Entry 9NHL (electron microscopy, 3.70 A resolution); this record covers chains A and D of the 8 polymer chains in the assembly.

== Chain A ==
Protein: BG505-CH505 Envelope glycoprotein gp120
Organism: Human immunodeficiency virus 1
Sequence (504 residues; each row starts with the number of its first residue; note: 15 numbers in that range are skipped by the numbering (no residue carries them; nothing is unmodelled there); numbers below 1 keep their minus sign (Met-4 is residue -4)):
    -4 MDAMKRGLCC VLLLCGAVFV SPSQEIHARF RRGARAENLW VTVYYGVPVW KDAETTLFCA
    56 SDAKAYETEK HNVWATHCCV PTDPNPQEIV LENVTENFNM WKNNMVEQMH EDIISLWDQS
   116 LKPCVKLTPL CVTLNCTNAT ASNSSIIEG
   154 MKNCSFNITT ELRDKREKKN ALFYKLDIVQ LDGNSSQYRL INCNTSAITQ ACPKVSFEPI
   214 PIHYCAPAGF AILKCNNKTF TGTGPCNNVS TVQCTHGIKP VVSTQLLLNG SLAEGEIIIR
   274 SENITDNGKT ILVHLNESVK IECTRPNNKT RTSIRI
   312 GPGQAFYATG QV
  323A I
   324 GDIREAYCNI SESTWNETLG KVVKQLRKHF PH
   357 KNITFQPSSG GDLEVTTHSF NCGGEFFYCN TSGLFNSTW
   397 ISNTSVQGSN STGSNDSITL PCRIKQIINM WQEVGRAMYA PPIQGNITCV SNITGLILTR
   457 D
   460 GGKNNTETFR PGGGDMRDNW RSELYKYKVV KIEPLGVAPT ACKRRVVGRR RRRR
Disordered / not traced: -4 to 31, 57-65, 397-411, 460-463, 506-513
Cystine bridges: Cys54-Cys73, Cys119-Cys205, Cys126-Cys196, Cys131-Cys157, Cys218-Cys247, Cys228-Cys239, Cys296-Cys331, Cys378-Cys445, Cys385-Cys418
Glycans and other covalent adducts: N-acetylglucosamine (NAG) linked to Asn88, Asn130, Asn156, Asn160, Asn197, Asn230, Asn241, Asn262, Asn289, Asn301, Asn332, Asn386, Asn442, Asn448
From the paper describing this entry:
  - post-translational modification sites: Asn88, Asn241

== Chain D ==
Protein: BG505-CH505 Transmembrane protein gp41
Organism: Human immunodeficiency virus 1
Sequence (153 residues; numbered 512 to 664; the number before each row is that of its first residue):
   512 AVGIGAVFLG FLGAAGSTMG AASMTLTVQA RNLLSGIVQQ QSNLLRAPEC QQHLLKDTHW
   572 GIKQLQARVL AVEHYLRDQQ LLGIWGCSGK LICTTNVPWN STWSNKTLSE IWDNMTWLQW
   632 DKEISNYTQI IYGLLEESQN QQEKNETDNL TCD
Disordered / not traced: 512-524, 547-567
Cystine bridges: Cys598-Cys604
Glycans and other covalent adducts: N-acetylglucosamine (NAG) linked to Asn611, Asn616, Asn656

== Chain A / chain D interface ==
Contacting residue pairs - 92 pairs, chain A then chain D:
  Glu32(A) - Thr618(D)
  Glu32(A) - Leu619(D)  hydrogen bond (side chain-backbone)
  Leu34(A) - Pro609(D)
  Leu34(A) - Trp610(D)  hydrogen bond (backbone-backbone)
  Leu34(A) - Leu619(D)  hydrophobic
  Trp35(A) - Asn607(D)
  Trp35(A) - Val608(D)
  Trp35(A) - Pro609(D)
  Val36(A) - Thr606(D)  hydrogen bond (backbone-backbone)
  Val36(A) - Val608(D)  hydrogen bond (backbone-backbone)
  Val36(A) - Pro609(D)
  Val36(A) - Trp610(D)  hydrophobic
  Thr37(A) - Ile603(D)
  Thr37(A) - Cys604(D)
  Thr37(A) - Thr605(D)
  Val38(A) - Leu593(D)  hydrophobic
  Val38(A) - Trp596(D)  hydrophobic
  Val38(A) - Leu602(D)
  Val38(A) - Ile603(D)
  Val38(A) - Cys604(D)  hydrogen bond (backbone-backbone)
  Val38(A) - Leu646(D)  hydrophobic
  Tyr39(A) - Leu602(D)
  Tyr39(A) - Ile603(D)  hydrophobic
  Tyr39(A) - Trp623(D)
  Tyr39(A) - Trp628(D)  hydrophobic
  Tyr40(A) - Leu537(D)
  Tyr40(A) - Ala541(D)  hydrophobic
  Tyr40(A) - Leu544(D)
  Tyr40(A) - Tyr586(D)
  Tyr40(A) - Gln590(D)
  Tyr40(A) - Leu593(D)  hydrophobic
  Tyr40(A) - Leu602(D)  hydrogen bond (backbone-backbone)
  Gly41(A) - Leu537(D)
  Gly41(A) - Gln540(D)
  Val42(A) - Leu537(D)
  Val42(A) - Trp628(D)  hydrophobic
  Pro43(A) - Ala525(D)  hydrophobic
  Pro43(A) - Ala526(D)
  Pro43(A) - Gln540(D)
  Pro43(A) - Trp628(D)
  Val44(A) - Trp628(D)  hydrophobic
  Val44(A) - Leu629(D)
  Trp45(A) - Ala526(D)  hydrophobic
  Trp45(A) - Leu629(D)  hydrophobic
  Lys46(A) - Asp632(D)  salt bridge
  Thr51(A) - Lys574(D)
  Thr51(A) - Gln575(D)
  Phe53(A) - Gln575(D)
  His72(A) - Asp568(D)  salt bridge
  His72(A) - Trp571(D)
  Glu87(A) - Gly527(D)
  Asn88(A) - Gly527(D)
  Val89(A) - Ala526(D)
  Val89(A) - Gly527(D)
  Asp107(A) - Lys574(D)  salt bridge
  Ser110(A) - His570(D)
  Gln114(A) - Asp568(D)  hydrogen bond
  Gln114(A) - His570(D)
  Ala221(A) - Leu544(D)
  Ala221(A) - Leu545(D)
  Ala221(A) - Ser546(D)
  Ala221(A) - Ala582(D)
  Gly222(A) - Asn543(D)  hydrogen bond (backbone-backbone)
  Gly222(A) - Leu544(D)
  Lys490(A) - His585(D)
  Ile491(A) - Asn543(D)
  Ile491(A) - Leu544(D)  hydrophobic
  Pro493(A) - Leu544(D)  hydrophobic
  Pro493(A) - Asp589(D)
  Leu494(A) - Asp589(D)
  Leu494(A) - Leu593(D)  hydrophobic
  Leu494(A) - Tyr643(D)
  Val496(A) - Trp628(D)
  Val496(A) - Trp631(D)  hydrogen bond (backbone-side chain)
  Val496(A) - Ile635(D)
  Ala497(A) - Trp623(D)  hydrophobic
  Ala497(A) - Trp631(D)
  Pro498(A) - Trp610(D)  hydrophobic
  Pro498(A) - Leu619(D)
  Pro498(A) - Ile622(D)  hydrophobic
  Pro498(A) - Trp623(D)  hydrogen bond (backbone-side chain)
  Pro498(A) - Trp631(D)
  Thr499(A) - Leu619(D)
  Ala500(A) - Leu619(D)
  Cys501(A) - Thr605(D)
  Lys502(A) - Thr606(D)
  Lys502(A) - Asn607(D)
  Arg503(A) - Gly597(D)  hydrogen bond (side chain-backbone)
  Arg503(A) - Thr605(D)
  Arg503(A) - Thr606(D)  hydrogen bond (backbone-backbone)
  Arg503(A) - Asn607(D)
  Arg503(A) - Gln650(D)  hydrogen bond
Interface residues without a listed pair, chain A (40 interface residues in all): Leu52, Gly495, Val505
Interface residues without a listed pair, chain D (54 interface residues in all): Ala533, Ser534, Thr536, Ala578, Leu592, Lys601, Trp614, Lys617, Ile642, Gln653
Interface features reported in the paper:
  - epitope / paratope residues, chain A: Glu87(A)

== Summary ==
40 residues of chain A face 54 of chain D across their interface; the contacts include 13 hydrogen bonds and 3
salt bridges. Polar contacts include Lys46(A)-Asp632(D), His72(A)-Asp568(D) and Asp107(A)-Lys574(D).
Covalently linked N-acetylglucosamine: at Asn88(A), Asn130(A), Asn156(A), Asn160(A), Asn197(A) and Asn230(A)
and 8 more. From the paper: the epitope/paratope residue Glu87(A); modification sites Asn88(A) and Asn241(A).
Chain A is BG505-CH505 Envelope glycoprotein gp120 and chain D is BG505-CH505 Transmembrane protein gp41, both
from Human immunodeficiency virus 1; the structure, BG505-CH505 Env glycoprotein in complex with NHP pAb FP-1
isolated from animal RUu18 at week 14, was determined by electron microscopy (same publication as 9NHH, 9NHI,
9NHJ, 9NHK, 9NHM, 9NHN, 9NHO and 9NI9).
